PDB entry 1HBY | X-ray diffraction, 2.00 A resolution | chain A

Chain A:
Molecule: Angiogenin
Organism: Homo sapiens
UniProtKB: P03950 (ANGI_HUMAN); residues 1-123 here correspond to UniProt positions 25-147 (UniProt number = residue number + 24)
Sequence (123 residues; numbered 1 to 123; the number before each row is that of its first residue):
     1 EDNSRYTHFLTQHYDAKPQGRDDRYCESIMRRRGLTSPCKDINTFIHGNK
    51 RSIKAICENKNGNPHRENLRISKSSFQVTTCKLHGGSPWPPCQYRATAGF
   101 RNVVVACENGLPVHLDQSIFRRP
Differences from the reference sequence: modified residue (1)
Modified / non-standard residues: Glu1 (pyroglutamic acid; PCA)
Curated features (UniProtKB/Swiss-Prot):
  - motif: Arg31 to Leu35 (Nucleolar localization signal)
  - active site: His13 (Proton acceptor), His114 (Proton donor)
  - binding site (tRNA): Arg21, Asp22, Cys81, Val103
Disulfide bonds: Cys26-Cys81, Cys39-Cys92, Cys57-Cys107
What the authors report for this chain:
  - binding site for phosphate ion: Gln12, His13, Lys40, His114, Leu115
  - catalytic residues: His13, Lys40, His114 (citing earlier work)
  - mutagenesis - Q117A (18- to 30-fold): increased catalytic activity (citing earlier work)
  - contacts within the chain: Asp116-Ser118, Thr44-Gln117 (citing earlier work)

Overview:
UniProt lists active-site residues His13 and His114 and 4 tRNA-binding residues. The paper reports catalytic
residues His13, Lys40 and His114; Q117A increases catalytic activity.
Chain A is Angiogenin (Homo sapiens); the structure, Binding of Phosphate and Pyrophosphate ions at the active
site of human angiogenin as revealed by ..., was determined by X-ray diffraction, deposited together with 1H52
and 1H53.
